3ZVQ - chains A and B; structure by X-ray diffraction, 2.00 A resolution.

== Chain A ==
Name: Lysozyme C
Source organism: Gallus gallus
Notes: EC 3.2.1.17
UniProt: P00698 (LYSC_CHICK); residues 1-70 here correspond to UniProt positions 19-88 (UniProt number = residue number + 18)
Chain sequence (70 residues; each row starts with the number of its first residue):
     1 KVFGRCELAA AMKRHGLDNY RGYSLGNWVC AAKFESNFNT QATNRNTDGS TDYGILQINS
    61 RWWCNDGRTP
Swiss-Prot annotation at these positions:
  - active site: E35, D52

== Chain B ==
Name: Lysozyme C
Source organism: Gallus gallus
Notes: EC 3.2.1.17
UniProt: P00698 (LYSC_CHICK); residues 72-129 here correspond to UniProt positions 90-147 (UniProt number = residue number + 18)
Chain sequence (58 residues; row label = number of the first residue in the row):
    72 SRNLCNIPCS ALLSSDITAS VNCAKKIVSD GNGMNAWVAW RNRCKGTDVQ AWIRGCRL
Disulfides: C76-C94
Swiss-Prot annotation at these positions:
  - binding site (substrate): D101

== How chain A and chain B interact ==
Pairs across the interface - 89 pairs, chain A then chain B:
  K1(A) - S86(B)
  F3(A) - S86(B)
  F3(A) - I88(B)  hydrophobic
  R5(A) - A122(B)
  R5(A) - W123(B)  hydrogen bond (side chain-backbone)
  R5(A) - I124(B)
  R5(A) - R125(B)  hydrogen bond (side chain-backbone)
  R5(A) - C127(B)  hydrogen bond
  C6(A) - C127(B)  disulfide
  L8(A) - I88(B)  hydrophobic
  A9(A) - L129(B)
  A11(A) - I88(B)  hydrophobic
  K13(A) - L129(B)  hydrogen bond (side chain-backbone)
  H15(A) - T89(B)  hydrogen bond
  H15(A) - V92(B)
  H15(A) - K96(B)  hydrogen bond (backbone-side chain)
  G16(A) - K96(B)
  L17(A) - V92(B)  hydrophobic
  L17(A) - K96(B)
  Y20(A) - K96(B)
  Y20(A) - V99(B)  hydrophobic
  Y20(A) - S100(B)
  R21(A) - V99(B)
  R21(A) - S100(B)  hydrogen bond
  Y23(A) - V99(B)  hydrophobic
  Y23(A) - G104(B)
  Y23(A) - M105(B)  hydrogen bond (side chain-backbone)
  Y23(A) - W111(B)  hydrophobic
  L25(A) - L129(B)  hydrophobic
  G26(A) - V120(B)
  G26(A) - W123(B)
  N27(A) - M105(B)
  N27(A) - W111(B)  hydrogen bond
  N27(A) - V120(B)
  W28(A) - V99(B)  hydrophobic
  W28(A) - M105(B)  hydrophobic
  W28(A) - W108(B)  hydrophobic
  V29(A) - W123(B)
  C30(A) - C115(B)  disulfide
  C30(A) - W123(B)  hydrogen bond
  A31(A) - M105(B)  hydrophobic
  A31(A) - C115(B)
  K33(A) - W123(B)
  F34(A) - A110(B)  hydrophobic
  F34(A) - R114(B)
  F34(A) - C115(B)  hydrophobic
  F34(A) - W123(B)  hydrophobic
  E35(A) - W108(B)
  E35(A) - V109(B)
  E35(A) - A110(B)  hydrogen bond (side chain-backbone)
  T40(A) - L83(B)
  T40(A) - L84(B)  hydrogen bond (side chain-backbone)
  T40(A) - S85(B)
  A42(A) - L84(B)
  Y53(A) - C80(B)  hydrophobic
  G54(A) - L83(B)
  G54(A) - L84(B)
  L56(A) - A95(B)  hydrophobic
  L56(A) - W108(B)  hydrogen bond (backbone-side chain)
  I58(A) - L83(B)  hydrophobic
  I58(A) - S91(B)
  I58(A) - C94(B)  hydrophobic
  I58(A) - I98(B)  hydrophobic
  S60(A) - S72(B)  hydrogen bond (backbone-side chain)
  S60(A) - C80(B)
  R61(A) - S72(B)
  R61(A) - R73(B)  hydrogen bond (backbone-backbone)
  W62(A) - R73(B)
  W62(A) - N74(B)
  W62(A) - L75(B)  hydrogen bond (backbone-backbone)
  W63(A) - R73(B)
  W63(A) - N74(B)
  W63(A) - L75(B)  hydrophobic
  W63(A) - C76(B)  hydrogen bond (backbone-backbone)
  W63(A) - I78(B)
  W63(A) - C94(B)  hydrophobic
  W63(A) - K97(B)
  W63(A) - I98(B)  hydrophobic
  C64(A) - N74(B)
  C64(A) - I78(B)
  C64(A) - C80(B)  disulfide
  C64(A) - L83(B)  hydrophobic
  N65(A) - N74(B)  hydrogen bond (backbone-side chain)
  N65(A) - I78(B)  hydrogen bond (backbone-backbone)
  N65(A) - P79(B)
  N65(A) - C80(B)  hydrogen bond (backbone-backbone)
  D66(A) - C80(B)
  T69(A) - S72(B)  hydrogen bond (backbone-side chain)
  P70(A) - S72(B)  hydrogen bond (backbone-backbone)
Interface residues without a listed pair, chain A (46 interface residues in all): A10, M12, S24, Q41, T43, I55, Q57
Interface residues without a listed pair, chain B (41 interface residues in all): N77, D101, G126
Cross-chain cystine bridges: C6(A)-C127(B), C30(A)-C115(B), C64(A)-C80(B)

== Overview ==
46 residues of chain A face 41 of chain B across their interface; the contacts include 3 disulfide bonds and
22 hydrogen bonds. Polar pairs include R5(A)-W123(B), R5(A)-R125(B) and R5(A)-C127(B).
Chain A is Lysozyme C and chain B is Lysozyme C, both from Gallus gallus; the structure, Crystal Structure of
proteolyzed lysozyme, was determined by X-ray diffraction.
